PDB entry 4YJ3 | X-ray diffraction, 3.75 A resolution | chains A and F of the 6 polymer chains in the assembly

== Chain A ==
Molecule: Tubulin alpha-1B chain
From: Bos taurus
UniProtKB: P81947 (TBA1B_BOVIN); residues 1-451 here = UniProt positions 1-451
Chain sequence (451 residues; numbered 1 to 451; the number before each row is that of its first residue):
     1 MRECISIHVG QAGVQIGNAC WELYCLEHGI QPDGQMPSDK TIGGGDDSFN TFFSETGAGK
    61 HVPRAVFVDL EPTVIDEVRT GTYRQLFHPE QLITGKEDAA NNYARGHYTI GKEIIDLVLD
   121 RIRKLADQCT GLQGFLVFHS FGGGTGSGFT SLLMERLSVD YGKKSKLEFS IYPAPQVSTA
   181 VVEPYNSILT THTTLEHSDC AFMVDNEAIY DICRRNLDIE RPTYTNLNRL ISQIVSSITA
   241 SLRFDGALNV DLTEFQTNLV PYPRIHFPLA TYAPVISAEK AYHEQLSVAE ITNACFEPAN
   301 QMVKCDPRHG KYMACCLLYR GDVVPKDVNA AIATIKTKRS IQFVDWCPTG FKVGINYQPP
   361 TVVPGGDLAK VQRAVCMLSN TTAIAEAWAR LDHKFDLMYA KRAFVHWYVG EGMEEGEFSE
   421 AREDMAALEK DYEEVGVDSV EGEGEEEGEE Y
Unresolved in the structure: 439-451
Metal / ion sites: Ca2+: Asp39, Thr41, Gly44, Glu55; Mg2+: Glu71 (together with GTP)
Small-molecule neighbours:
  - 4EE (6-(4-ethoxyphenyl)-3-(2-methoxyphenyl)-7H-[1,2,4]triazolo[3,4-b][1,3,4]thiadiazine): Thr179, Ala180, Val181
  - GTP (guanosine-5'-triphosphate): Gly10, Gln11, Ala12, Gln15, Ile16, Asp69, Glu71, Asp98, Ala99, Ala100, Asn101, Ser140, Gly142, Gly143, Gly144, Thr145, Gly146, Ile171, Val177, Ser178, Thr179, Glu183, Asn206, Tyr224, Leu227, Asn228, Ile231
What the authors report for this chain:
  - binding site for 4EE: Val181

== Chain F ==
Molecule: Tubulin-tyrosine ligase
From: Gallus gallus
UniProtKB: E1BQ43 (E1BQ43_CHICK); residue numbers follow UniProt; this construct covers 1-378
Chain sequence (384 residues; each row starts with the number of its first residue):
     1 MYTFVVRDEN SSVYAEVSRL LLATGQWKRL RKDNPRFNLM LGERNRLPFG RLGHEPGLVQ
    61 LVNYYRGADK LCRKASLVKL IKTSPELSES CTWFPESYVI YPTNLKTPVA PAQNGIRHLI
   121 NNTRTDEREV FLAAYNRRRE GREGNVWIAK SSAGAKGEGI LISSEASELL DFIDEQGQVH
   181 VIQKYLEKPL LLEPGHRKFD IRSWVLVDHL YNIYLYREGV LRTSSEPYNS ANFQDKTCHL
   241 TNHCIQKEYS KNYGRYEEGN EMFFEEFNQY LMDALNTTLE NSILLQIKHI IRSCLMCIEP
   301 AISTKHLHYQ SFQLFGFDFM VDEELKVWLI EVNGAPACAQ KLYAELCQGI VDVAISSVFP
   361 LADTGQKTSQ PTSIFIKLHH HHHH
Unresolved in the structure: 102-125, 137-143, 152-161, 174-180, 224-261, 363-372, 379-384
Sequence notes: expression tag (379-384)

== Interface between chain A and chain F ==
Contacting residue pairs (24; chain A residue first):
  Pro175(A) - Pro56(F)  hydrophobic
  Gln176(A) - Pro56(F)
  Glu207(A) - Gly53(F)
  Glu207(A) - His54(F)  salt bridge
  Glu297(A) - His306(F)
  Pro298(A) - Leu307(F)  hydrophobic
  Lys304(A) - His54(F)
  Asp306(A) - Arg66(F)
  Asp306(A) - Leu307(F)
  Arg308(A) - Pro300(F)
  Arg308(A) - Ala301(F)
  Arg308(A) - Ile302(F)
  Arg308(A) - Ser303(F)  hydrogen bond (side chain-backbone)
  Arg308(A) - Leu307(F)
  His309(A) - Arg66(F)  hydrogen bond (side chain-backbone)
  His309(A) - Gly67(F)
  His309(A) - Ala301(F)
  Lys338(A) - Pro300(F)
  Ser340(A) - Ala301(F)
  Glu386(A) - Arg66(F)  salt bridge
  Arg390(A) - Gly50(F)
  Arg390(A) - His54(F)  hydrogen bond
  His393(A) - Arg51(F)
  Glu433(A) - Arg46(F)  salt bridge
Also at the interface, not in a pair above, chain A (16 interface residues in all): Cys305
Also at the interface, not in a pair above, chain F (15 interface residues in all): His308

== Overview ==
16 residues of chain A and 15 residues of chain F are in contact; the contacts include 3 hydrogen bonds and 3
salt bridges. Among the polar pairs are Glu207(A)-His54(F), Glu386(A)-Arg66(F) and Glu433(A)-Arg46(F). Chain A
binds GTP and compound 4EE. From the paper: a binding site for 4EE at Val181(A).
Chain A is Tubulin alpha-1B chain (Bos taurus) and chain F is Tubulin-tyrosine ligase (Gallus gallus); the
structure, Crystal structure of tubulin bound to compound 2, was determined by X-ray diffraction (same
publication as 4YJ2).
